PDB entry 2GTL | X-ray diffraction, 3.50 A resolution | chains A and G of the 15 polymer chains in the assembly

# Chain A
Molecule: Extracellular globin 4
Organism: Lumbricus terrestris
UniProt: P13579 (GLB4_LUMTE); residues 1-151 here = UniProt positions 1-151
Sequence (151 residues; each row starts with the number of its first residue):
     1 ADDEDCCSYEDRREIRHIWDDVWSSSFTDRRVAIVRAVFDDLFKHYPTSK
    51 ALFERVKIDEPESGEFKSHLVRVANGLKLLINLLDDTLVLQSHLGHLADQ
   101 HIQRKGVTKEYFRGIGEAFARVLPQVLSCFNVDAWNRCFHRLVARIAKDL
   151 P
Unresolved in the structure: 1-4
Cystine bridges: Cys7-Cys138
Differences from the reference sequence: conflict Lys78 (Asp in P13579)
Metal / ion sites: heme Fe: His101 (together with carbon monoxide)
Ligand contacts:
  - carbon monoxide (CMO): Phe39, Phe53, His69, Val73, His101
  - carbon monoxide / heme: Phe39, Leu42, Ser49, Leu52, Phe53, Arg55, Val56, His69, Arg72, Val73, Gly76, Leu77, Leu80, Leu97, Gln100, His101, Arg104, Val107, Tyr111, Phe112, Ile115, Phe119, Phe139
  - heme (HEM): Leu42, Ser49, Leu52, Phe53, Arg55, Val56, His69, Arg72, Val73, Gly76, Leu77, Leu80, Leu97, Gln100, His101, Arg104, Val107, Tyr111, Phe112, Ile115, Phe119, Phe139
UniProt features mapped onto this chain:
  - binding site (heme b): His101

# Chain G
Molecule: Extracellular globin-3
Organism: Lumbricus terrestris
UniProt: P11069 (GLB3_LUMTE); residues 1-153 here correspond to UniProt positions 18-170 (UniProt number = residue number + 17)
Sequence (153 residues; each row starts with the number of its first residue):
     1 DEHEHCCSEEDHRIVQKQWDILWRDTESSKIKIGFGRLLLTKLAKDIPEV
    51 NDLFKRVDIEHAEGPKFSAHALRILNGLDLAINLLDDPPALDAALDHLAH
   101 QHEVREGVQKAHFKKFGEILATGLPQVLDDYDALAWKSCLKGILTKISSR
   151 LNA
Unresolved in the structure: 1-2, 152-153
Cystine bridges: Cys7-Cys139
Differences from the reference sequence: conflict Glu49 (Asp66 in P11069)
Metal / ion sites: Ca2+: Glu9, Asp86; heme Fe: His102 (together with carbon monoxide)
Ligand contacts:
  - carbon monoxide (CMO): Leu40, Phe54, His70, Ile74, His102
  - carbon monoxide / heme: Leu40, Leu43, Leu53, Phe54, Arg56, Val57, His70, Arg73, Ile74, Gly77, Leu78, Leu98, Gln101, His102, Arg105, Val108, His112, Phe113, Phe116, Leu144, Ile147
  - heme (HEM): Leu43, Leu53, Phe54, Arg56, Val57, His70, Arg73, Ile74, Gly77, Leu78, Leu98, Gln101, His102, Arg105, Val108, His112, Phe113, Phe116, Leu144, Ile147
UniProt features mapped onto this chain:
  - binding site (heme b): His102

# Interface between chain A and chain G
Residue-residue contacts (23):
  Asp5(A) - His3(G)
  Cys6(A) - His5(G)
  Cys6(A) - Cys6(G)  disulfide
  Ser8(A) - His5(G)
  Ser8(A) - Ser8(G)
  Ser8(A) - Asp11(G)
  Tyr9(A) - Glu10(G)
  Tyr9(A) - Asp11(G)  hydrogen bond (backbone-side chain)
  Tyr9(A) - Ile14(G)  hydrophobic
  Glu10(A) - Ser8(G)  hydrogen bond
  Glu10(A) - Glu9(G)
  Glu10(A) - Glu10(G)  hydrogen bond (side chain-backbone)
  Arg12(A) - Asp11(G)  salt bridge
  Arg12(A) - Asp132(G)  salt bridge
  Arg12(A) - Leu134(G)
  Arg12(A) - Ala135(G)
  Arg13(A) - Glu10(G)  salt bridge
  Thr87(A) - Tyr131(G)  hydrogen bond (side chain-backbone)
  Thr87(A) - Asp132(G)
  Thr87(A) - Ala133(G)  hydrogen bond (side chain-backbone)
  Thr87(A) - Leu134(G)
  Arg137(A) - His5(G)
  Arg141(A) - Leu134(G)
Also at the interface, not in a pair above, chain A (15 interface residues in all): Asp11, Asp85, Leu88, Leu90, Gln91
Also at the interface, not in a pair above, chain G (14 interface residues in all): Pro125
Cross-chain cystine bridges: Cys6(A)-Cys6(G)

# Overview
Chain A and chain G form an interface of 15 and 14 residues respectively; the contacts include 1 disulfide
bond, 5 hydrogen bonds and 3 salt bridges. Among the polar pairs are Arg12(A)-Asp11(G), Arg12(A)-Asp132(G) and
Arg13(A)-Glu10(G).
Here chain A is Extracellular globin 4 and chain G is Extracellular globin-3, both from Lumbricus terrestris.
Entry 2GTL (Lumbricus Erythrocruorin at 3.5A resolution) was determined by X-ray diffraction.
